3NST - chain A; structure by X-ray diffraction, 2.40 A resolution.

== Chain A ==
Name: Gentisate 1,2-dioxygenase
From: Pseudaminobacter salicylatoxidans
Notes: EC 1.13.11.4
Reference sequence: Q67FT0 (Q67FT0_9RHIZ); residue numbers follow UniProt; this construct covers 1-368
Amino-acid sequence (368 residues; numbered 1 to 368; the number before each row is that of its first residue):
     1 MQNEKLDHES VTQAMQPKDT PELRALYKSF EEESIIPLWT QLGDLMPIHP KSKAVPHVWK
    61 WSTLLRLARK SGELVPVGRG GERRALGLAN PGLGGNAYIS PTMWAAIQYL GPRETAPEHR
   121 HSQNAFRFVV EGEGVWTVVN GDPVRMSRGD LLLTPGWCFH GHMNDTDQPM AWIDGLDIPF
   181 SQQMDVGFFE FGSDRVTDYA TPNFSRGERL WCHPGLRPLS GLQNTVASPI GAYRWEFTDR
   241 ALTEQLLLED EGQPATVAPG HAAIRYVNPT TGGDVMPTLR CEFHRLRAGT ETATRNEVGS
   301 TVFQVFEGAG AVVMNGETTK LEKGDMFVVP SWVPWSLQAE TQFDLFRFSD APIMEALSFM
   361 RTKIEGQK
Unresolved in the structure: 1-14, 194-197, 368
Sequence notes: engineered mutation Ala106 (Gly in Q67FT0); conflict Met163 (His in Q67FT0)
Bound ions: Fe2+: His119, His121, His160 (together with glycerol)

== In short ==
His119, His121 and His160 coordinate Fe2+.
Chain A is Gentisate 1,2-dioxygenase (Pseudaminobacter salicylatoxidans); the structure, Crystal Structure of
Salicylate 1,2-dioxygenase G106A mutant from Pseudoaminobacter salicylatoxidans, was determined by X-ray
diffraction (same publication as 3NVC and 3NW4).
